Entry 1BQM (X-ray diffraction, 3.10 A resolution); this record covers chains A and B.

== Chain A ==
Protein: Reverse transcriptase
Source organism: Human immunodeficiency virus 1
Notes: EC 2.7.7.49
UniProtKB: P03366 (POL_HV1B1); residues 1-556 here correspond to UniProt positions 599-1154 (UniProt number = residue number + 598)
Chain sequence (556 residues; each row starts with the number of its first residue):
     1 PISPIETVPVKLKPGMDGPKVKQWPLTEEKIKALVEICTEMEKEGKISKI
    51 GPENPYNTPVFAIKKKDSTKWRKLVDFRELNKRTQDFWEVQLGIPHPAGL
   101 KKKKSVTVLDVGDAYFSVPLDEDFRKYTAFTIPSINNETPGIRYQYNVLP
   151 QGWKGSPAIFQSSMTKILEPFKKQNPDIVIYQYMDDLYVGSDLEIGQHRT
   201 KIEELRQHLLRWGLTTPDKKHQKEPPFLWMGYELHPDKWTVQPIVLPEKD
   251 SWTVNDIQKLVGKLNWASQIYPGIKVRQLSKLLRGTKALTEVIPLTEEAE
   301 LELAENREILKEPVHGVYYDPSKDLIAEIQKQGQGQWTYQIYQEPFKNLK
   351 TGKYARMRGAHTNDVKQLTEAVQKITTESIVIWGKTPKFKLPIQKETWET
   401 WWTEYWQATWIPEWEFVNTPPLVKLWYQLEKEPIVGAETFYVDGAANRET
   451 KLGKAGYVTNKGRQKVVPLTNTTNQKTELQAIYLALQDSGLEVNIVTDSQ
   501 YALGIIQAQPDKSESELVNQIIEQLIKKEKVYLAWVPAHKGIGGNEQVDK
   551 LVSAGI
Sequence notes: engineered mutation Ser-280 (Cys447 in P03366)
Curated features (UniProtKB/Swiss-Prot):
  - binding site (Mg(2+)): Asp-186
  - site: Trp-402 (Essential for RT p66/p51 heterodimerization)
Residues lining bound ligands: hby 097 (HBY; (S)-4-isopropoxycarbonyl-6-methoxy-3-methylthiomethyl-3,4-dihydroquinoxalin-2(1h)-thione): Pro-95, Leu-100, Lys-101, Lys-103, Val-106, Val-179, Tyr-181, Tyr-188, Val-189, Gly-190, Pro-225, Phe-227, Trp-229, Leu-234, His-235, Pro-236, Tyr-318

== Chain B ==
Protein: Reverse transcriptase
Source organism: Human immunodeficiency virus 1
Notes: EC 2.7.7.49
UniProtKB: P03366 (POL_HV1B1); residues 1-430 here correspond to UniProt positions 599-1028 (UniProt number = residue number + 598)
Chain sequence (430 residues; row label = number of the first residue in the row):
     1 PISPIETVPVKLKPGMDGPKVKQWPLTEEKIKALVEICTEMEKEGKISKI
    51 GPENPYNTPVFAIKKKDSTKWRKLVDFRELNKRTQDFWEVQLGIPHPAGL
   101 KKKKSVTVLDVGDAYFSVPLDEDFRKYTAFTIPSINNETPGIRYQYNVLP
   151 QGWKGSPAIFQSSMTKILEPFKKQNPDIVIYQYMDDLYVGSDLEIGQHRT
   201 KIEELRQHLLRWGLTTPDKKHQKEPPFLWMGYELHPDKWTVQPIVLPEKD
   251 SWTVNDIQKLVGKLNWASQIYPGIKVRQLSKLLRGTKALTEVIPLTEEAE
   301 LELAENREILKEPVHGVYYDPSKDLIAEIQKQGQGQWTYQIYQEPFKNLK
   351 TGKYARMRGAHTNDVKQLTEAVQKITTESIVIWGKTPKFKLPIQKETWET
   401 WWTEYWQATWIPEWEFVNTPPLVKLWYQLE
Sequence notes: engineered mutation Ser-280 (Cys447 in P03366)
Curated features (UniProtKB/Swiss-Prot):
  - binding site (Mg(2+)): Asp-186
  - site: Trp-402 (Essential for RT p66/p51 heterodimerization)

== Chain A / chain B interface ==
Residue-residue contacts - 96 pairs, chain A then chain B:
  Val-8(A) / Pro-52(B)  hydrophobic
  Val-8(A) / Glu-53(B)
  Pro-9(A) / Glu-53(B)
  Gln-85(A) / Glu-53(B)  hydrogen bond (side chain-backbone)
  Asp-86(A) / Lys-20(B)  salt bridge
  Asp-86(A) / Pro-55(B)
  Phe-87(A) / Pro-52(B)
  Phe-87(A) / Pro-55(B)
  Trp-88(A) / Lys-22(B)
  Trp-88(A) / Pro-52(B)  hydrogen bond (backbone-backbone)
  Trp-88(A) / Asn-54(B)
  Trp-88(A) / Pro-55(B)
  Trp-88(A) / Tyr-56(B)
  Trp-88(A) / Asn-57(B)
  Trp-88(A) / Arg-143(B)
  Leu-92(A) / Asn-137(B)  hydrogen bond (backbone-side chain)
  Gly-93(A) / Asn-137(B)
  Ile-94(A) / Asn-137(B)
  Pro-95(A) / Asn-136(B)
  Pro-95(A) / Asn-137(B)
  Pro-95(A) / Glu-138(B)
  His-96(A) / Asn-136(B)  hydrogen bond (backbone-side chain)
  Gly-99(A) / Asn-136(B)
  Gly-99(A) / Glu-138(B)
  Leu-100(A) / Glu-138(B)
  Gln-161(A) / Pro-140(B)
  Ser-162(A) / Pro-52(B)
  Lys-172(A) / Thr-139(B)
  Tyr-181(A) / Glu-138(B)
  Gln-373(A) / Gln-394(B)
  Gln-373(A) / Glu-396(B)
  Gln-373(A) / Thr-397(B)  hydrogen bond
  Gln-373(A) / Thr-400(B)  hydrogen bond
  Thr-377(A) / Thr-400(B)
  Ile-380(A) / Pro-25(B)
  Ile-380(A) / Leu-26(B)
  Val-381(A) / Pro-25(B)  hydrophobic
  Val-381(A) / Asn-136(B)
  Ile-382(A) / Ile-135(B)
  Ile-382(A) / Asn-136(B)  hydrogen bond (backbone-backbone)
  Trp-383(A) / Ile-135(B)
  Gly-384(A) / Thr-27(B)
  Gly-384(A) / Glu-28(B)  hydrogen bond (backbone-backbone)
  Gly-384(A) / Ile-135(B)
  Trp-402(A) / Lys-331(B)
  Trp-402(A) / Thr-362(B)
  Trp-402(A) / Asp-364(B)
  Thr-403(A) / Gln-334(B)
  Tyr-405(A) / Lys-331(B)  hydrogen bond (backbone-side chain)
  Trp-406(A) / Lys-331(B)  hydrogen bond (backbone-side chain)
  Trp-406(A) / Val-417(B)
  Trp-406(A) / Asn-418(B)
  Trp-406(A) / Thr-419(B)
  Trp-406(A) / Pro-420(B)
  Gln-407(A) / Lys-331(B)  hydrogen bond (backbone-side chain)
  Gln-407(A) / Pro-392(B)
  Gln-407(A) / Ile-393(B)
  Gln-407(A) / Gln-394(B)
  Gln-407(A) / Val-417(B)
  Ala-408(A) / Lys-331(B)
  Ala-408(A) / Trp-337(B)  hydrophobic
  Ala-408(A) / Asp-364(B)
  Ala-408(A) / Pro-392(B)  hydrogen bond (backbone-backbone)
  Ala-408(A) / Ile-393(B)
  Thr-409(A) / Asp-364(B)
  Trp-410(A) / Asn-363(B)
  Trp-410(A) / Val-365(B)  hydrophobic
  Trp-410(A) / Trp-401(B)
  Trp-410(A) / Tyr-405(B)
  Pro-412(A) / Trp-401(B)
  Pro-433(A) / Asn-255(B)
  Pro-433(A) / Leu-289(B)  hydrophobic
  Pro-433(A) / Thr-290(B)
  Ile-434(A) / Thr-290(B)  hydrogen bond (backbone-side chain)
  Val-435(A) / Thr-290(B)
  Thr-439(A) / Lys-287(B)
  Thr-439(A) / Ala-288(B)
  Thr-439(A) / Leu-289(B)  hydrogen bond (side chain-backbone)
  Tyr-441(A) / Gln-258(B)
  Tyr-441(A) / Gly-285(B)
  Tyr-441(A) / Thr-286(B)
  Tyr-441(A) / Lys-287(B)  hydrogen bond (side chain-backbone)
  Asn-460(A) / Thr-286(B)
  Val-496(A) / Gln-258(B)
  Tyr-532(A) / Asn-255(B)  hydrogen bond
  Tyr-532(A) / Leu-289(B)  hydrophobic
  Val-536(A) / Gln-258(B)
  Lys-540(A) / Asn-265(B)  hydrogen bond
  Lys-540(A) / Val-276(B)
  Gly-543(A) / Leu-283(B)
  Gly-543(A) / Arg-284(B)
  Gly-543(A) / Gly-285(B)
  Gly-544(A) / Arg-284(B)
  Gly-544(A) / Thr-286(B)
  Gln-547(A) / Thr-286(B)
  Val-548(A) / Thr-286(B)
Interface residues without a listed pair, chain A (54 interface residues in all): Ala-158, Ile-159, Thr-165, Glu-370, Val-458, Asn-494, Ala-534
Interface residues without a listed pair, chain B (54 interface residues in all): Thr-131, Val-254, Pro-421, Lys-424

== Overview ==
Chain A and chain B each contribute 54 residues to their interface; the contacts include 17 hydrogen bonds and
1 salt bridge. Polar pairs include Asp-86(A)/Lys-20(B), Gln-85(A)/Glu-53(B) and Leu-92(A)/Asn-137(B). Chain A
binds hby 097.
Here chain A is Reverse transcriptase and chain B is Reverse transcriptase, both from Human immunodeficiency
virus 1. Entry 1BQM (HIV-1 RT/hby 097) was determined by X-ray diffraction together with 1BQN from the same
study.
